Entry 5UAL (X-ray diffraction, 3.89 A resolution); this record covers chains D and F of the 6 polymer chains in the assembly.

[Chain D]
Name: DNA-directed RNA polymerase subunit beta'
From: Escherichia coli (strain K12)
Notes: EC 2.7.7.6
UniProt: P0A8T7 (RPOC_ECOLI); residue numbers follow UniProt; this construct covers 1-1407
Chain sequence (1407 residues; numbered 1 to 1407; the number before each row is that of its first residue):
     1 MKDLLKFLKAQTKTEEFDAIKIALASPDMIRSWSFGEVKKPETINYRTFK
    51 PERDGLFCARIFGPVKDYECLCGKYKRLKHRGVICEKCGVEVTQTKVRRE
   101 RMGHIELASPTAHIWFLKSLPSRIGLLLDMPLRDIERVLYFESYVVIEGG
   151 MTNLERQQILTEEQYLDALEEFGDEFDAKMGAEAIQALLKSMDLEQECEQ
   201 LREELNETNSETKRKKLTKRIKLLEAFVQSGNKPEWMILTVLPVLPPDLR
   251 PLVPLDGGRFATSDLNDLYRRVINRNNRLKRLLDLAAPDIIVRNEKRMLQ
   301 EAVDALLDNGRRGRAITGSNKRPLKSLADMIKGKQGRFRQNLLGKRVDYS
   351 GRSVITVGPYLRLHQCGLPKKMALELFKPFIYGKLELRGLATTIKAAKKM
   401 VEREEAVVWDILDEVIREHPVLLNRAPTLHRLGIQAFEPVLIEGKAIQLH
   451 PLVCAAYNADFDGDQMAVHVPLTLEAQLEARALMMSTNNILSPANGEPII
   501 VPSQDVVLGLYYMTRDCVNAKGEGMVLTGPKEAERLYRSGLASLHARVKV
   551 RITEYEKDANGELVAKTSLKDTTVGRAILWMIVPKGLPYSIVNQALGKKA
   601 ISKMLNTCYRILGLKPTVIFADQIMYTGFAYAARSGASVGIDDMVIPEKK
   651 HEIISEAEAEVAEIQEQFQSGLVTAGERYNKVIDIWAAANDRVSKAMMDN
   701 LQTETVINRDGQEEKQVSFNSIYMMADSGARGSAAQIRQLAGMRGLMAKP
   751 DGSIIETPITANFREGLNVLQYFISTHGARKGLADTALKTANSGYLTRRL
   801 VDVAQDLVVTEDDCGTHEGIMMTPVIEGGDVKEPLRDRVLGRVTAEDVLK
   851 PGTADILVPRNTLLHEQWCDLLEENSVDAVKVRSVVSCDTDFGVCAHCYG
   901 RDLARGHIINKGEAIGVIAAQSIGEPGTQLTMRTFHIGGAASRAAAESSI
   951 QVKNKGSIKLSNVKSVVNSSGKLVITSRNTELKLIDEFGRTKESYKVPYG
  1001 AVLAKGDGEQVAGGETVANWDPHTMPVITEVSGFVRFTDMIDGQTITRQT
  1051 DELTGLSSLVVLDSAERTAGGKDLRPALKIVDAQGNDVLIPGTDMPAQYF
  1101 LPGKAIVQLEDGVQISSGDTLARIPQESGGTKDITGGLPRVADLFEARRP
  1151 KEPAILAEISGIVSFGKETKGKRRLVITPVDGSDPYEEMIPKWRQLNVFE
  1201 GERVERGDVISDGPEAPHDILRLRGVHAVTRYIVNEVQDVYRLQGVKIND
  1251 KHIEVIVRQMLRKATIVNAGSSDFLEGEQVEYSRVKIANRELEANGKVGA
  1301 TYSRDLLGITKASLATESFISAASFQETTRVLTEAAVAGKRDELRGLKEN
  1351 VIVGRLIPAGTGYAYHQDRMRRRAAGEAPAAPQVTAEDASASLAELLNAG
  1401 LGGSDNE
Not modelled in the structure: 1-7, 932-1134, 1377-1407
Curated features (UniProtKB/Swiss-Prot):
  - binding site (Zn(2+)): C70, C72, C85, C88, C814, C888, C895, C898
  - binding site (Mg(2+)): D460, D462, D464
  - modified residue: K983 (N6-acetyllysine)
  - mutagenesis: Q504 (Q504P: Resistant to antibiotics salinamide A and B), N690 (N690D: Resistant to antibiotics salinamide A and B), M697 (M697V: Resistant to antibiotics salinamide A and B), A735 (A735T: Resistant to antibiotics salinamide A and B), R738 (R738C/H/P/S: Resistant to antibiotics salinamide A and B), A748 (A748E: Resistant to antibiotics salinamide A and B), P758 (P758S/T: Resistant to antibiotics salinamide A and B), F763 (F763C: Resistant to antibiotics salinamide A and B), S775 (S775A: Resistant to antibiotics salinamide A and B), A779 (A779T/V: Resistant to antibiotics salinamide A and B), R780 (R780C: Resistant to antibiotics salinamide A and B), G782 (G782A/C: Resistant to antibiotics salinamide A and B), 1 further mutagenesis entry in UniProt
Metal / ion sites: Zn2+ site 1: C70, C72, C85; Mg2+ near D462 (its only coordinating residue here); Zn2+ site 2: C814, C888, C895, C898

[Chain F]
Name: RNA polymerase sigma factor RpoD
From: Escherichia coli (strain K12)
UniProt: P00579 (RPOD_ECOLI); numbering as in UniProt (aligned over 1-613)
Chain sequence (613 residues; each row starts with the number of its first residue):
     1 MEQNPQSQLKLLVTRGKEQGYLTYAEVNDHLPEDIVDSDQIEDIIQMIND
    51 MGIQVMEEAPDADDLMLAENTADEDAAEAAAQVLSSVESEIGRTTDPVRM
   101 YMREMGTVELLTREGEIDIAKRIEDGINQVQCSVAEYPEAITYLLEQYDR
   151 VEAEEARLSDLITGFVDPNAEEDLAPTATHVGSELSQEDLDDDEDEDEED
   201 GDDDSADDDNSIDPELAREKFAELRAQYVVTRDTIKAKGRSHATAQEEIL
   251 KLSEVFKQFRLVPKQFDYLVNSMRVMMDRVRTQERLIMKLCVEQCKMPKK
   301 NFITLFTGNETSDTWFNAAIAMNKPWSEKLHDVSEEVHRALQKLQQIEEE
   351 TGLTIEQVKDINRRMSIGEAKARRAKKEMVEANLRLVISIAKKYTNRGLQ
   401 FLDLIQEGNIGLMKAVDKFEYRRGYKFSTYATWWIRQAITRSIADQARTI
   451 RIPVHMIETINKLNRISRQMLQEMGREPTPEELAERMLMPEDKIRKVLKI
   501 AKEPISMETPIGDDEDSHLGDFIEDTTLELPLDSATTESLRAATHDVLAG
   551 LTAREAKVLRMRFGIDMNTDYTLEEVGKQFDVTRERIRQIEAKALRKLRH
   601 PSRSEVLRSFLDD
Not modelled in the structure: 1-93, 168-212, 237-242, 613
Curated features (UniProtKB/Swiss-Prot):
  - DNA-binding region: L573 to A592 (H-T-H motif)
  - region: R584 to R599 (Interaction with anti-sigma factors)
  - motif: D403 to Q406 (Interaction with polymerase core subunit RpoC)
  - site: R562 (Interaction with anti-sigma factors)
  - mutagenesis: A553 (A553D: Disrupts the interaction with Escherichia phage lambda antitermination protein Q), R596 (R596D/E: 2-fold reduction in activation of class II Crp-dependent promoters)

[How chain D and chain F interact]
Residue-residue contacts (83):
  E42(D) - R451(F)  salt bridge
  T43(D) - T449(F)  hydrogen bond (side chain-backbone)
  T43(D) - I450(F)
  I44(D) - I450(F)  hydrophobic
  Y46(D) - R451(F)
  Y46(D) - I452(F)  hydrophobic
  Y46(D) - P453(F)
  Y46(D) - I500(F)
  R47(D) - I500(F)
  F49(D) - I500(F)  hydrophobic
  K96(D) - L528(F)
  R133(D) - T95(F)
  Y140(D) - T95(F)
  Y140(D) - M100(F)  hydrophobic
  E142(D) - M100(F)
  P251(D) - M507(F)
  V253(D) - I523(F)  hydrophobic
  G257(D) - K499(F)
  R259(D) - K502(F)
  R259(D) - I505(F)
  F260(D) - P504(F)
  F260(D) - I505(F)  hydrogen bond (backbone-backbone)
  A261(D) - I505(F)
  T262(D) - I505(F)  hydrogen bond (backbone-backbone)
  T262(D) - S506(F)
  T262(D) - M507(F)  hydrogen bond (backbone-backbone)
  S263(D) - M507(F)
  S263(D) - E508(F)
  D264(D) - S506(F)  hydrogen bond
  D264(D) - E508(F)
  R270(D) - Q446(F)  hydrogen bond (side chain-backbone)
  R270(D) - A447(F)
  R270(D) - R448(F)  hydrogen bond (side chain-backbone)
  R270(D) - T449(F)
  R271(D) - Q400(F)  hydrogen bond
  N274(D) - Q446(F)  hydrogen bond
  R275(D) - D403(F)  salt bridge
  R278(D) - D403(F)  salt bridge
  R278(D) - Q406(F)
  R278(D) - E407(F)  salt bridge
  R278(D) - Q446(F)
  R281(D) - E407(F)  salt bridge
  R281(D) - I410(F)
  L282(D) - Q406(F)
  L285(D) - M413(F)
  A286(D) - R373(F)
  A286(D) - K377(F)
  A287(D) - K377(F)
  A287(D) - M413(F)  hydrophobic
  P288(D) - K377(F)
  P288(D) - E381(F)
  I290(D) - E104(F)
  I290(D) - E381(F)
  I291(D) - Q406(F)
  I291(D) - N409(F)
  R293(D) - E104(F)  salt bridge
  N294(D) - Y101(F)
  N294(D) - L402(F)
  N294(D) - Q406(F)
  E295(D) - Q406(F)
  R297(D) - M100(F)  hydrogen bond (side chain-backbone)
  R297(D) - Y101(F)
  M298(D) - L402(F)
  M298(D) - D403(F)
  M298(D) - Q406(F)
  E301(D) - P97(F)
  R322(D) - P510(F)
  K325(D) - E508(F)  salt bridge
  F338(D) - D516(F)
  T392(D) - E605(F)
  T392(D) - V606(F)
  T393(D) - S539(F)  hydrogen bond
  T393(D) - S609(F)
  T393(D) - F610(F)
  I394(D) - T536(F)
  I394(D) - S539(F)
  K395(D) - T536(F)
  K395(D) - S609(F)
  K395(D) - D612(F)  salt bridge
  A396(D) - S609(F)
  K398(D) - D533(F)  salt bridge
  K399(D) - S609(F)  hydrogen bond (side chain-backbone)
  K399(D) - L611(F)
Also at the interface, not in a pair above, chain D (59 interface residues in all): K40, E52, R77, K79, T95, E136, F141, L255, G258, M330, K378
Also at the interface, not in a pair above, chain F (57 interface residues in all): T94, R103, M105, V380, L384, I405, M456, L519, T527, L532, N568, T569

[Summary]
The interface between chain D and chain F involves 59 residues on one side and 57 on the other, with 12
hydrogen bonds and 9 salt bridges. Polar pairs include E42(D)-R451(F), R275(D)-D403(F) and R278(D)-D403(F).
Chain D is DNA-directed RNA polymerase subunit beta' and chain F is RNA polymerase sigma factor RpoD, both
from Escherichia coli (strain K12); the structure, Escherichia coli RNA polymerase and Rifampin complex, RpoB
S531L mutant, was determined by X-ray diffraction (same publication as 5UAG, 5UAC, 5UAH, 5UAJ and 5UAQ).
